PDB entry 8VJO | electron microscopy, 2.40 A resolution | chains A and F of the 6 polymer chains in the assembly

# Chain A
Name: EncA
Source organism: Myxococcus xanthus
Reference sequence: Q1D6H4 (Q1D6H4_MYXXD); residues -6 to 287 here correspond to UniProt positions 1-294 (UniProt number = residue number + 7)
Sequence (301 residues; row label = number of the first residue in the row; numbers below 1 keep their minus sign (Met-13 is residue -13)):
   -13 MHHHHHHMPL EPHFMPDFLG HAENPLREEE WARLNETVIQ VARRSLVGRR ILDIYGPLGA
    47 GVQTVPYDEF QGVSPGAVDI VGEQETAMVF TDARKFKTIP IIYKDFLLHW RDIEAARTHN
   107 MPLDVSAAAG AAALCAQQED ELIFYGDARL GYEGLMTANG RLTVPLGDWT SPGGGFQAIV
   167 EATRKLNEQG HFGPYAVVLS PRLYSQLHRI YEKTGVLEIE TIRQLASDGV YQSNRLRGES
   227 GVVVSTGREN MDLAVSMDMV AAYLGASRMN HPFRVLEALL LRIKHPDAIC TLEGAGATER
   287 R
Not modelled in the structure: -13 to 2, 279-287
Sequence notes: initiating methionine (-13); expression tag (-12 to -7)

# Chain F
Name: Encapsulin nanocompartment cargo protein EncD
Source organism: Myxococcus xanthus
Notes: fragment: targeting peptide: residues 106-114 (99-107 in Uniprot numbering)
Reference sequence: Q1D9P3 (ENCD_MYXXD); residues 99-107 here = UniProt positions 99-107
Sequence (9 residues; each row starts with the number of its first residue):
    99 GLTVGSLRG
UniProt features mapped onto this chain:
  - region: Leu100 to Arg106 (Probable targeting peptide)

# Interface between chain A and chain F
Residue-residue contacts (27; chain A residue first):
  Ile25(A) with Thr101(F); Val102(F)
  Ala28(A) with Val102(F), hydrophobic
  Arg29(A) with Thr101(F), hydrogen bond (side chain-backbone); Val102(F), hydrogen bond (side chain-backbone); Leu105(F)
  Leu32(A) with Leu105(F)
  Arg35(A) with Val102(F); Gly103(F), hydrogen bond (side chain-backbone); Leu105(F); Arg106(F), hydrogen bond (backbone-backbone)
  Arg36(A) with Leu105(F); Arg106(F), hydrogen bond (backbone-side chain)
  Ile37(A) with Arg106(F)
  Leu38(A) with Arg106(F)
  Asp39(A) with Arg106(F), salt bridge
  Ile40(A) with Ser104(F)
  Pro43(A) with Gly99(F); Leu100(F)
  Asp214(A) with Arg106(F), salt bridge
  Thr232(A) with Arg106(F), hydrogen bond
  Asp244(A) with Leu100(F); Thr101(F), hydrogen bond (side chain-backbone); Val102(F), hydrogen bond (side chain-backbone); Gly103(F), hydrogen bond (side chain-backbone)
  Met245(A) with Thr101(F), hydrogen bond (backbone-side chain); Val102(F), hydrophobic
Other interface residues (no listed pair), chain A (16 interface residues in all): Val241

# Overview
Chain A and chain F form an interface of 16 and 8 residues respectively; the contacts include 10 hydrogen
bonds and 2 salt bridges. Among the polar pairs are Asp39(A)-Arg106(F), Asp214(A)-Arg106(F) and
Arg29(A)-Thr101(F).
Here chain A is EncA and chain F is Encapsulin nanocompartment cargo protein EncD, both from Myxococcus
xanthus. Entry 8VJO (Cryo-EM structure of Myxococcus xanthus EncA encapsulin shell loaded with EncD cargo) was
determined by electron microscopy, deposited together with 8VJN.
